6KZN - chain A; structure by X-ray diffraction, 1.50 A resolution.

# Chain A
Molecule: Beta-lactamase class B VIM-2
From: Pseudomonas aeruginosa
UniProtKB: Q9K2N0 (Q9K2N0_PSEAI); numbering as in UniProt (aligned over 27-266)
Chain sequence (240 residues; numbered 27 to 266; the number before each row is that of its first residue):
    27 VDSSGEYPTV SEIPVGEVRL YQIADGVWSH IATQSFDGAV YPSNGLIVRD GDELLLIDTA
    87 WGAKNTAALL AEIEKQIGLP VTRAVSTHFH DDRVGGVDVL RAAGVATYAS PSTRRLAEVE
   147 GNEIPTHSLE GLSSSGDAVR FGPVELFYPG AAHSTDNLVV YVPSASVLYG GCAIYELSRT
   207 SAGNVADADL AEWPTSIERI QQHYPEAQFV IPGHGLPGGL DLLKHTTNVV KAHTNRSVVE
Unresolved in the structure: 27-30, 263-266
Metal / ion sites: Zn2+ site 1: His114, His116, His179 (together with E1C); Zn2+ site 2: Asp118, Cys198, His240 (together with E1C); Zn2+ site 3: His153, His251 (together with formate)
Small-molecule neighbours: E1C (2,5-diethyl-1-methyl-4-sulfamoyl-pyrrole-3-carboxylic acid): Phe62, Tyr67, Trp87, His114, His116, Asp118, His179, Cys198, Arg205, Gly209, Asn210, His240

# In short
Ligands of chain A: compound E1C. His114, His116 and His179 coordinate Zn2+ site 1. Asp118, Cys198 and His240
coordinate Zn2+ site 2.
Chain A is Beta-lactamase class B VIM-2 (Pseudomonas aeruginosa); the structure, Crystal Structure Of VIM-2
Metallo-beta-lactamase In Complex With Inhibitor X2, was determined by X-ray diffraction together with 6KXI,
6KXO, 6KZL and 6LBL from the same study.
